3UR1 - chains A and B of the 4 polymer chains in the assembly; structure by X-ray diffraction, 4.50 A resolution (low resolution: residue-level contacts below are approximate; hydrogen-bond / salt-bridge calls are withheld).

[Chain A]
Name: Chemotaxis protein CheA
Source organism: Thermotoga maritima
Notes: EC 2.7.13.3
UniProt: Q56310 (CHEA_THEMA); residue numbers follow UniProt; this construct covers 355-671
Sequence (320 residues; row label = number of the first residue in the row):
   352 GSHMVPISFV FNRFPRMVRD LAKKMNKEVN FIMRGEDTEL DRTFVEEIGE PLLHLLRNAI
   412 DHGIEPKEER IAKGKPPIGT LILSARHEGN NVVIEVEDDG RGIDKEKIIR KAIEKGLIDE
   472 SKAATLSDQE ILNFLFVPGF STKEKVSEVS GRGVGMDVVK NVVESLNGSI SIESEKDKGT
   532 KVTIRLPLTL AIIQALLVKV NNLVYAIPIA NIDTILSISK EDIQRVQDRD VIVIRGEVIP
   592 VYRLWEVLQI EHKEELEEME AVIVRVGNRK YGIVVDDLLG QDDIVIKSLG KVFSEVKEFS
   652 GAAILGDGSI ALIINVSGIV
Unresolved in the structure: 451-507
Construct notes: expression tag (352-354)

[Chain B]
Name: Chemotaxis protein CheW
Source organism: Thermotoga maritima
UniProt: Q56311 (CHEW_THEMA); numbering as in UniProt (aligned over 9-147)
Sequence (139 residues; each row starts with the number of its first residue):
     9 KEFEVLSFEI DEQALAFDVD NIEMVIEKSD ITPVPKSRHF VEGVINLRGR IIPVVNLAKI
    69 LGISFDEQKM KSIIVARTKD VEVGFLVDRV LGVLRITENQ LDLTNVSDKF GKKSKGLVKT
   129 DGRLIIYLDI DKIIEEITV

[Interface between chain A and chain B]
Pairs across the interface - 32 pairs, chain A then chain B:
  Leu-554(A) with Pro-41(B)
  Tyr-556(A) with Pro-43(B)
  Val-598(A) with Lys-44(B)
  Leu-599(A) with Pro-43(B)
  Gln-600(A) with Lys-44(B)
  Lys-638(A) with Gly-57(B); Ile-59(B)
  Lys-642(A) with Thr-146(B)
  Val-643(A) with Pro-61(B); Ile-145(B)
  Phe-644(A) with Val-42(B); Ser-45(B); Gly-51(B); Val-52(B); Pro-61(B)
  Glu-646(A) with Ser-45(B); Arg-46(B)
  Val-647(A) with Pro-43(B); Lys-44(B); Ser-45(B)
  Glu-649(A) with Lys-44(B)
  Phe-650(A) with Pro-43(B)
  Ile-655(A) with Asn-54(B); Gly-57(B); Ile-59(B)
  Gly-659(A) with Asn-54(B)
  Ile-661(A) with Thr-40(B); Val-52(B); Ile-53(B); Asn-54(B); Ile-59(B)
  Leu-663(A) with Pro-43(B)
Other interface residues (no listed pair), chain A (19 interface residues in all): Leu-640, Ala-654
Other interface residues (no listed pair), chain B (18 interface residues in all): Val-89, Val-91

[Overview]
19 residues of chain A face 18 of chain B across their interface.
Here chain A is Chemotaxis protein CheA and chain B is Chemotaxis protein CheW, both from Thermotoga maritima.
Entry 3UR1 (The structure of a ternary complex between CheA domains P4 and P5 with CheW and with ...) was
determined by X-ray diffraction.
